2AAB - chains L and H; structure by X-ray diffraction, 2.50 A resolution.

== Chain L ==
Molecule: anti-idiotypic monoclonal antibody (light chain)
Organism: Mus musculus
Notes: antibody fragment or engineered binder
Sequence (218 residues; row label = number of the first residue in the row; a row labelled like 27A-27D holds insertion residues (27A, then the next letters in order)):
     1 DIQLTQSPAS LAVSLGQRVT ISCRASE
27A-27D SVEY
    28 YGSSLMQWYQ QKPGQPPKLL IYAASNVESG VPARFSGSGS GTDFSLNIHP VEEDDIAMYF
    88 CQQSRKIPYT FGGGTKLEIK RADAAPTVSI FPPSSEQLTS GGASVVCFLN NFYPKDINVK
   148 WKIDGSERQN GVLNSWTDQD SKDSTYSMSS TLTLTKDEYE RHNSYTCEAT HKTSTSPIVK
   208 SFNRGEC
Disordered / not traced: 214
Disulfides: Cys23-Cys88, Cys134-Cys194

== Chain H ==
Molecule: anti-idiotypic monoclonal antibody (heavy chain)
Organism: Mus musculus
Notes: fragment: Fab fragment; antibody fragment or engineered binder
Sequence (243 residues; numbered 1 to 233 plus 10 insertion-coded residues; the number before each row is that of its first residue; a row labelled like 82A-82C holds insertion residues (82A, then the next letters in order)):
     1 DVQLVESGGG LVQPGGSRKL SCAASGFTFS SFGMHWVRQA PEKGLEWVAY IS
   52A S
    53 DSSNIYYADT VKGRFTISRD NPKNTLFLQM
82A-82C TSL
    83 RSEDTAMYYC ARSNYVGY
100A-100F HVRWYF
   101 DVWGAGTTVT VSSAKTTPPS VYPLAPGSAA QTNSMVTLGC LVKGYFPEPV TVTWNSGSLS
   161 SGVHTFPAVL QSDLYTLSSS VTVPSSTWPS ETVTCNVAHP ASSTKVDKKI VPRDCGCKPC
   221 ICTVPEVSSV FIF
Disordered / not traced: 215-233
Disulfides: Cys22-Cys92, Cys140-Cys195

== How chain L and chain H interact ==
Contacting residue pairs (67):
  Tyr27D(L) with Tyr100(H); Val100B(H), hydrophobic
  Leu32(L) with Arg100C(H)
  Gln34(L) with Trp100D(H); Tyr100E(H)
  Tyr36(L) with Phe100F(H), hydrogen bond (side chain-backbone); Trp103(H)
  Gln38(L) with Gln39(H), hydrogen bond; Tyr91(H)
  Gln42(L) with Tyr91(H), hydrogen bond (backbone-side chain)
  Pro43(L) with Tyr91(H), hydrophobic; Trp103(H), hydrophobic; Gly104(H)
  Pro44(L) with Leu45(H), hydrophobic; Trp103(H)
  Leu46(L) with Tyr100E(H), hydrophobic
  Tyr49(L) with Val98(H), hydrophobic; Tyr100E(H), hydrophobic
  Asn53(L) with Arg100C(H)
  Phe87(L) with Leu45(H), hydrophobic
  Gln89(L) with Phe100F(H)
  Ser91(L) with Trp100D(H), hydrogen bond (side chain-backbone)
  Ile94(L) with Trp47(H), hydrophobic; Tyr58(H), hydrophobic
  Pro95(L) with Trp47(H), hydrophobic
  Tyr96(L) with Trp47(H); Trp100D(H), hydrophobic
  Phe98(L) with Leu45(H); Phe100F(H), hydrophobic; Trp103(H), hydrophobic
  Ser116(L) with Thr137(H)
  Phe118(L) with Leu124(H); Ala125(H); Pro126(H); Thr137(H)
  Pro119(L) with Ala125(H); Arg213(H)
  Ser121(L) with Tyr122(H); Pro123(H)
  Glu123(L) with Tyr122(H); Pro123(H); Lys208(H), salt bridge
  Gln124(L) with Tyr122(H); Lys143(H)
  Ser131(L) with Leu141(H)
  Val133(L) with Leu124(H), hydrophobic
  Phe135(L) with Leu124(H), hydrophobic; Phe166(H), hydrophobic; Ser178(H); Ser179(H); Ser180(H)
  Asn137(L) with His164(H); Phe166(H); Ser180(H), hydrogen bond
  Asn138(L) with His164(H), hydrogen bond
  Leu160(L) with Gln171(H)
  Asn161(L) with Val169(H)
  Ser162(L) with Phe166(H); Pro167(H), hydrogen bond (side chain-backbone)
  Trp163(L) with Pro167(H)
  Thr164(L) with Phe166(H)
  Ser174(L) with His164(H), hydrogen bond; Phe166(H)
  Met175(L) with Phe166(H)
  Ser176(L) with Phe166(H); Ser178(H), hydrogen bond
  Thr180(L) with Lys143(H)
Also at the interface, not in a pair above, chain L (46 interface residues in all): Ser30, Ala50, Glu55, Pro120, Ser127, Asp167, Thr178, Glu213
Also at the interface, not in a pair above, chain H (41 interface residues in all): Val37, Gly44, Tyr59, Asp101, Ala105, Leu138, Gly139, Thr165, Asp214

== In short ==
The interface between chain L and chain H involves 46 residues on one side and 41 on the other; the contacts
include 9 hydrogen bonds and 1 salt bridge. Polar pairs include Glu123(L)-Lys208(H), Tyr36(L)-Phe100F(H) and
Gln38(L)-Gln39(H).
Chain L is anti-idiotypic monoclonal antibody (light chain) and chain H is anti-idiotypic monoclonal antibody
(heavy chain), both from Mus musculus; the structure, Structural basis of antigen mimicry in a clinically
relevant melanoma antigen system, was determined by X-ray diffraction.
